7B8S - chains C and F of the 6 polymer chains in the assembly; structure by X-ray diffraction, 2.30 A resolution.

== Chain C ==
Protein: Multidrug efflux pump subunit AcrB
Organism: Escherichia coli (strain K12)
UniProt: P31224 (ACRB_ECOLI); residue numbers follow UniProt; this construct covers 39-328, 561-869
Chain sequence (613 residues; numbered 38 to 872; 222 numbers in that range are skipped by the numbering (no residue carries them; nothing is unmodelled there); the number before each row is that of its first residue):
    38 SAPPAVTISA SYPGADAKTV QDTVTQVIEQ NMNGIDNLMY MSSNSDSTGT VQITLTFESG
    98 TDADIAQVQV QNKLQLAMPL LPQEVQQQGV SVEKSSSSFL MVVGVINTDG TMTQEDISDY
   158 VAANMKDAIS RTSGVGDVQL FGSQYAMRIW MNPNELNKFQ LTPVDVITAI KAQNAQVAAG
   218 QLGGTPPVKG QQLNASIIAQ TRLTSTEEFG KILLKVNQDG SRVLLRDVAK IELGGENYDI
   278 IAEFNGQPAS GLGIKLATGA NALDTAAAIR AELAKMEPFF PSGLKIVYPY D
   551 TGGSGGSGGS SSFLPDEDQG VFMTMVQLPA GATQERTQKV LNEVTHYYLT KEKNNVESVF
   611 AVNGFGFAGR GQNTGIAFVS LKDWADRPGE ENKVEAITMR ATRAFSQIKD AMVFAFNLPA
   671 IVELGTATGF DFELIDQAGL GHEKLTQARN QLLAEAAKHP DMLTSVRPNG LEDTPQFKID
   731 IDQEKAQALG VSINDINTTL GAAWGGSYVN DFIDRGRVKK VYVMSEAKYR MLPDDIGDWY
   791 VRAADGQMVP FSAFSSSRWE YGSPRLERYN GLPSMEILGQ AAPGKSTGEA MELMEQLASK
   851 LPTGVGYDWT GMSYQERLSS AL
Not modelled in the structure: 38, 551-568, 868-872
Construct notes: expression tag (38, 870-872); linker (552-560)
Residues lining bound ligands: fusidic acid (FUA): Ser-135, Phe-136, Val-139, Tyr-327, Asp-328, Gln-569, Val-571, Met-573, Phe-615, Gly-616, Phe-617, Ala-618, Gly-619, Ile-626, Phe-628, Leu-668
What the authors report for this chain:
  - binding site for fusidic acid: Ser-135, Phe-136, Val-139, Tyr-327, Gln-569, Val-571, Met-573, Phe-615, Gly-616, Phe-617, Gly-619, Phe-628, Leu-668
  - mutagenesis - F136A: unchanged growth in response to chloramphenicol
  - mutagenesis - F136A, F178A: unchanged growth in response to tetraphenylphosphonium

== Chain F ==
Protein: DARPin
Organism: synthetic construct
Notes: antibody fragment or engineered binder
Chain sequence (169 residues; each row starts with the number of its first residue):
     1 MRGSHHHHHH GSDLGKKLLE AARAGRDDEV RILMANGADV NAADVVGWTP LHLAAYWGHL
    61 EIVEVLLKNG ADVNAYDTLG STPLHLAAHF GHLEIVEVLL KNGADVNAKD DNGITPLHLA
   121 ANRGHLEIVE VLLKYGADVN AQDKFGKTAF DISINNGNED LAEILQKLN
Not modelled in the structure: 1-11, 167-169

== Interface between chain C and chain F ==
Residue-residue contacts - 10 pairs, chain C then chain F:
  Leu-230(C) with Val-45(F), hydrophobic; Val-46(F), hydrophobic
  Lys-248(C) with Asn-155(F); Asn-156(F), hydrogen bond
  Arg-259(C) with Lys-147(F)
  Leu-261(C) with Asn-155(F)
  Arg-263(C) with Ile-154(F), hydrogen bond (side chain-backbone); Asn-155(F), hydrogen bond (side chain-backbone); Asn-156(F); Gly-157(F)
Other interface residues (no listed pair), chain C (6 interface residues in all): Gln-229

== Overview ==
The interface between chain C and chain F involves 6 residues on one side and 7 on the other; the contacts
include 3 hydrogen bonds. Polar contacts include Lys-248(C)/Asn-156(F), Arg-263(C)/Ile-154(F) and
Arg-263(C)/Asn-155(F). The paper reports a binding site for fusidic acid at Ser-135(C), Phe-136(C) and
Val-139(C) among others; F136A and F178A of chain C leave growth in response to tetraphenylphosphonium
unchanged.
Chain C is Multidrug efflux pump subunit AcrB (Escherichia coli (strain K12)) and chain F is DARPin (synthetic
construct); the structure, Fusidic acid bound structure of bacterial efflux pump, was determined by X-ray
diffraction (same publication as 7B8P, 7B8Q, 7B8R and 7B8T).
